PDB entry 5E6C | X-ray diffraction, 2.20 A resolution | chains A and C of the 4 polymer chains in the assembly

== Chain A ==
Protein: Glucocorticoid receptor
From: Homo sapiens
Reference sequence: P04150 (GCR_HUMAN), isoform P04150-8; residues 417-506 here correspond to UniProt positions 391-480 (UniProt number = residue number - 26)
Sequence (114 residues; each row starts with the number of its first residue):
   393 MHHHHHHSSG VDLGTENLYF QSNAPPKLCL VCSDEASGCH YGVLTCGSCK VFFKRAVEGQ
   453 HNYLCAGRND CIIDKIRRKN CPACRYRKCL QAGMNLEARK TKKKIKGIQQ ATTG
Disordered / not traced: 393-417, 496-506
Sequence notes: initiating methionine (393); expression tag (394-416)
Metal / ion sites: Zn2+ site 1: Cys-421, Cys-424, Cys-438, Cys-441; Zn2+ site 2: Cys-457, Cys-463, Cys-473, Cys-476
Reported in the primary citation:
  - binding site for the 16-nt DNA strand (chain C): Lys-442, Arg-447
  - mutagenesis - S425G: decreased signaling in response to IL8 promoter
  - mutagenesis - S425G, K442A/R447A: unchanged binding to p65/RelA subunit of NF-kappaB
  - mutagenesis - K442A/R447A: abolished signaling
  - mutagenesis - S425G: decreased binding to IL6 and ICAM1
  - mutagenesis - K442A/R447A: abolished binding to kappaBREs in the inflammatory genes

== Chain C ==
Molecule: 16-nt DNA strand
Sequence (16 nucleotides; numbered 1 to 16; the number before each row is that of its first residue):
     1 AGTGGAAATT CCCACT

== How chain A and chain C interact ==
Residue-residue contacts (14):
  Gly-430(A) with DG4(C), phosphate contact
  Cys-431(A) with DG4(C), hydrogen bond to the phosphate; DG5(C), phosphate contact
  His-432(A) with DG4(C), sugar contact; DG5(C), salt bridge to the phosphate
  Tyr-433(A) with DG5(C), hydrogen bond to the phosphate; DA6(C), hydrogen bond to the phosphate
  Lys-442(A) with DG5(C), phosphate contact; DA6(C), hydrogen bond to the base
  Lys-446(A) with DA6(C), salt bridge to the phosphate
  Lys-471(A) with DC13(C), salt bridge to the phosphate
  Arg-491(A) with DT3(C), hydrogen bond to the base; DG4(C), hydrogen bond to the base; DG5(C), hydrogen bond to the sugar
Other interface residues (no listed pair), chain A (9 interface residues in all): Gly-434
Other interface residues (no listed pair), chain C (6 interface residues in all): DC12

== Summary ==
Chain A and chain C form an interface of 9 and 6 residues respectively, with 7 hydrogen bonds and 3 salt
bridges. Polar pairs include Lys-442(A)/DA6(C), Arg-491(A)/DT3(C) and Arg-491(A)/DG4(C). From the paper: a
binding site for the 16-nt DNA strand (chain C) at Lys-442(A) and Arg-447(A); S425G of chain A reduces
signaling in response to IL8 promoter.
Here chain A is Glucocorticoid receptor (Homo sapiens) and chain C is a 16-nt DNA strand. Entry 5E6C
(Glucocorticoid receptor DNA binding domain - CCL2 NF-kB response element complex) was determined by X-ray
diffraction (same publication as 5E69, 5E6A, 5E6B and 5E6D).
